PDB entry 2YPG | X-ray diffraction, 2.85 A resolution | chains B and F of the 6 polymer chains in the assembly

# Chain B (and F)
Name: Hemagglutinin HA2 chain
Organism: Influenza A virus (A/X-31(H3N2))
Notes: fragment: ha2 of bromelain released ectodomain, residues 346-520; chain F of this document is another copy of the same molecule, construct and numbering; everything in this record applies to it too
UniProt: P03437 (HEMA_I68A0); residues 1-175 here correspond to UniProt positions 346-520 (UniProt number = residue number + 345)
Amino-acid sequence (175 residues; numbered 1 to 175; the number before each row is that of its first residue):
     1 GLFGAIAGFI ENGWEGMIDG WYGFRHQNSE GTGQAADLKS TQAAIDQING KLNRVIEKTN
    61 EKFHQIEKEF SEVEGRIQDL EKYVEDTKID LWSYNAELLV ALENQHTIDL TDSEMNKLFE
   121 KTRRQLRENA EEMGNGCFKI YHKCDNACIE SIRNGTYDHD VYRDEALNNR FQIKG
Unresolved in the structure: 174-175
Disulfide bonds: Cys144-Cys148
Glycans and other covalent adducts: N-acetylglucosamine (NAG) linked to Asn154
Residues lining bound ligands:
  - citrate anion (FLC), molecule 1: Ala43, Asp46, Gln47
  - citrate anion (FLC), molecule 2: Arg54, Val55, Lys58, Trp92, Leu99
  - citrate anion (FLC), molecule 3: Glu69, Phe70, Ser71
  - citrate anion (FLC), molecule 4: Tyr94, Glu97, Leu98
Swiss-Prot annotation at these positions:
  - glycosylation: Asn154 (N-linked (GlcNAc...) asparagine)

# Chain B / chain F interface
Contacting residue pairs - 55 pairs, chain B then chain F:
  Phe3(B) - Leu2(F)
  Phe3(B) - Phe3(F)  hydrophobic
  Arg54(B) - Glu97(F)  salt bridge
  Arg54(B) - Ala101(F)
  Asn60(B) - Asp90(F)  hydrogen bond
  Lys62(B) - Asp86(F)  salt bridge
  Lys62(B) - Asp90(F)  salt bridge
  His64(B) - Asp79(F)  salt bridge
  Gln65(B) - Tyr83(F)
  Ile66(B) - Asp79(F)
  Ile66(B) - Leu80(F)  hydrophobic
  Ile66(B) - Tyr83(F)  hydrophobic
  Lys68(B) - Tyr83(F)  hydrogen bond
  Phe70(B) - Arg76(F)
  Glu74(B) - Arg76(F)  salt bridge
  Ile77(B) - Arg76(F)
  Ile77(B) - Ile77(F)  hydrophobic
  Leu80(B) - Leu80(F)  hydrophobic
  Glu81(B) - Arg76(F)  salt bridge
  Glu81(B) - Leu80(F)
  Val84(B) - Tyr83(F)  hydrophobic
  Val84(B) - Val84(F)  hydrophobic
  Glu85(B) - Tyr83(F)  hydrogen bond
  Lys88(B) - Tyr83(F)  hydrogen bond
  Lys88(B) - Thr87(F)
  Leu91(B) - Leu91(F)  hydrophobic
  Trp92(B) - Leu91(F)
  Trp92(B) - Tyr94(F)  hydrophobic
  Asn95(B) - Leu91(F)
  Asn95(B) - Tyr94(F)
  Leu99(B) - Tyr94(F)
  His106(B) - Gln105(F)
  Leu110(B) - Leu2(F)  hydrophobic
  Ser113(B) - Leu2(F)  hydrogen bond (side chain-backbone)
  Lys117(B) - Gly1(F)  hydrogen bond (side chain-backbone)
  Lys117(B) - Leu2(F)
  Lys117(B) - Gly4(F)
  Arg123(B) - Glu132(F)  salt bridge
  Arg124(B) - Phe9(F)
  Arg124(B) - Phe119(F)
  Arg124(B) - Glu132(F)  salt bridge
  Arg124(B) - Gly134(F)
  Arg127(B) - Glu131(F)  salt bridge
  Arg127(B) - Glu132(F)
  Arg127(B) - Met133(F)
  Arg127(B) - Tyr141(F)  hydrogen bond
  Glu128(B) - Glu131(F)
  Glu128(B) - Arg170(F)  salt bridge
  Arg163(B) - Glu131(F)  salt bridge
  Arg163(B) - Tyr141(F)
  Arg163(B) - Arg170(F)  hydrogen bond (side chain-backbone)
  Asp164(B) - Gln172(F)
  Asp164(B) - Ile173(F)
  Leu167(B) - Phe171(F)  hydrophobic
  Phe171(B) - Phe171(F)  hydrophobic
Also at the interface, not in a pair above, chain B (35 interface residues in all): Gln78, Leu102, Asp109
Also at the interface, not in a pair above, chain F (32 interface residues in all): Asn95, Leu98, Leu102

# Overview
Chain B and chain F form an interface of 35 and 32 residues respectively, with 8 hydrogen bonds and 11 salt
bridges. Among the polar pairs are Arg54(B)-Glu97(F), Lys62(B)-Asp86(F) and Lys62(B)-Asp90(F). Chain B binds 4
copies of citrate anion. Covalently linked N-acetylglucosamine: at Asn154(B).
Both chains are Hemagglutinin HA2 chain (Influenza A virus (A/X-31(H3N2))). Entry 2YPG (Haemagglutinin of 1968
Human H3N2 Virus in Complex with Human Receptor Analogue LSTc) was determined by X-ray diffraction.
